PDB entry 6AJW | X-ray diffraction, 1.40 A resolution | chain A

# Chain A
Protein: Bromodomain-containing protein 4
From: Homo sapiens
UniProtKB: O60885 (BRD4_HUMAN); residue numbers follow UniProt; this construct covers 42-168
Sequence (135 residues; each row starts with the number of its first residue):
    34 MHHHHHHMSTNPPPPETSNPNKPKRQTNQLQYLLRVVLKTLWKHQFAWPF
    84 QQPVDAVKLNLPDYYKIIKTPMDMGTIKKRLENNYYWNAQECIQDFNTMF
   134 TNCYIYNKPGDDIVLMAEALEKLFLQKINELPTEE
Not modelled in the structure: 167-168
Sequence notes: expression tag (34-41)
Ion coordination: Na+ site 1: Tyr65, Lys160, Glu163; Na+ site 2: Val90, Asn93
Curated features (UniProtKB/Swiss-Prot):
  - site: Asn140 (Acetylated histone binding)
  - cross-link: Lys99 (Glycyl lysine isopeptide (Lys-Gly) (interchain with G-Cter in SUMO2))
  - natural variant: Asp145 (D145G: Found in a patient with a neurodevelopmental syndrome; uncertain significance)
  - mutagenesis: Asn140 (N140A: Abolishes binding to acetylated histones)

# Overview
The Na+ site 1 is built by Tyr65, Lys160 and Glu163. Val90 and Asn93 coordinate Na+ site 2. From UniProt: one
mutagenesis site.
Chain A is Bromodomain-containing protein 4 (Homo sapiens); the structure, Crystal structure of BRD4 in
complex with DMSO (Cocktail No. 4), was determined by X-ray diffraction (same publication as 6AJV, 6AJX, 6AJY
and 6AJZ).
